2PY5 - chains D and A of the 4 polymer chains in the assembly; structure by X-ray diffraction, 1.60 A resolution.

== Chain D ==
Molecule: 7-nt DNA strand
Sequence (7 nucleotides; each row starts with the number of its first residue):
     1 GGACTTT
Unresolved in the structure: 7

== Chain A ==
Name: DNA polymerase
Organism: Bacillus phage phi29
Notes: EC 2.7.7.7
UniProt: P03680 (DPOL_BPPH2); residues 1-575 here = UniProt positions 1-575
Sequence (575 residues; row label = number of the first residue in the row):
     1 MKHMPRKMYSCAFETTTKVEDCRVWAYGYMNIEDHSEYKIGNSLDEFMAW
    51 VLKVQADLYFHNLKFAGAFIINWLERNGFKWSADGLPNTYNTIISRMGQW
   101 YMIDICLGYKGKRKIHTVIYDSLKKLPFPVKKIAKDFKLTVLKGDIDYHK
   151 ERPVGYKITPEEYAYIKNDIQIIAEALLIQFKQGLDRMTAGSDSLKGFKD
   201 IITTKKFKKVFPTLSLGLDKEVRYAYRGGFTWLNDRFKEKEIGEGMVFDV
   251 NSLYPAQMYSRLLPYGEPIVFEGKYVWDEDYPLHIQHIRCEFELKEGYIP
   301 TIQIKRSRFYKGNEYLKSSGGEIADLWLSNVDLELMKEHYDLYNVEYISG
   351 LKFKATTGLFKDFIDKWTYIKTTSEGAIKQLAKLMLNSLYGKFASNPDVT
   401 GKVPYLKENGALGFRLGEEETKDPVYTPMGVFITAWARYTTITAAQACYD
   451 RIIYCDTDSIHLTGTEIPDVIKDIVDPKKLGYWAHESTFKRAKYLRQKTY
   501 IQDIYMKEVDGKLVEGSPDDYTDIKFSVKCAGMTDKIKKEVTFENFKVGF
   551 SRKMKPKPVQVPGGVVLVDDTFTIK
Unresolved in the structure: 1-4, 305-311
Sequence notes: engineered mutation Ala12 (Asp in P03680), Ala66 (Asp in P03680)
Swiss-Prot annotation at these positions:
  - region: Ser192 to Gly229 (Involved in DNA-binding, coordination between DNA synthesis and degradation and TP interaction), Asp398 to Glu420 (TPR2), Gly563 to Lys575 (Involved in DNA-binding and TP interaction)
  - motif: Tyr454 to Asp458 (YCDTD)
  - binding site (Mg(2+)): Asp145, Asp169, Asp249, Val250, Asp456, Asp458
  - binding site (5-methyl-UTP): Tyr254, Lys371, Lys383, Asp458
  - site: Glu14 (Essential for 3'-5' exonucleolysis), Thr15 (Involved in proofreading function by stabilization of the frayed primer-terminus at the 3'-5' exonuclease active site), Tyr59 (Interaction with the primer terminal protein), His61 (Interaction with the primer terminal protein), Asn62 (Involved in proofreading function by stabilization of the frayed primer-terminus at the 3'-5' exonuclease active site), Phe65 (Binds ssDNA), Phe69 (Interaction with the primer terminal protein), Ile93 (Involved in binding template-primer structures), Ser122 (Binds ssDNA), Leu123 (Binds ssDNA), Tyr148 (Involved in the stabilization of the frayed 3' terminus at the exonuclease active site), Ser252 (Probably involved in binding template-primer structures), Tyr254 (Probably involved in nucleotide binding selection), Thr356 (Binds ssDNA), Ile364 (Involved in the binding of DNA and dNTP), Lys366 (Stabilization of the incoming nucleotide), Lys371 (Interacts with the phosphate groups of the incoming nucleotide), Lys379 (Stabilization of the incoming nucleotide), Lys383 (Probably involved in nucleotide binding selection), Leu384 (Probably involved in positioning the templating nucleotide at the polymerization active site and in controlling nucleotide insertion fidelity) and 9 more in UniProt
  - natural variant: Ala176 (A176R: In mutant TS2(24)), Ala355 (A355V: In mutant TS2(24))
  - mutagenesis: Glu14 (E14A: Strong loss of 3'-5' exonucleolysis), Thr15 (T15I: 95% loss of ssDNA-binding. Decreased in fidelity of DNA replication), Tyr59 (Y59F: Almost no effect on replication activity. About 20% loss of TP-DNA initiation, 20% loss of TP-DNA replication and 10% loss of TP-DNA amplification. Complete loss of interaction with TP ...), His61 (H61L: 5 fold decrease in replication activity. About 85% loss of TP-DNA initiation, 80% loss of TP-DNA replication and complete loss of TP-DNA amplification. Complete loss of interaction with TP ...), Asn62 (N62D/H: 88% loss of ssDNA-binding. Decreased in fidelity of DNA replication), Phe65 (F65S: Loss of capacity to interact with a DNA primer/template structure), Phe69 (F69S: 2 fold decrease in replication activity. About 50% loss of TP-DNA initiation, 40% loss of TP-DNA replication and 60% loss of TP-DNA amplification. Complete loss of interaction with TP ...), Ser122 (S122T: Loss of capacity to interact with a DNA primer/template structure), Leu123 (L123N: Loss of capacity to interact with a DNA primer/template structure), Phe128 (F128A: Slight loss of interaction with TP; F128Y: Almost complete loss of interaction with TP), Lys143 (K143I/R: Strong loss of 3'-5' exonuclease, proofreading and strand-displacement activities), Tyr148 (Y148A: Reduced capacity to stabilize the binding of the primer terminus at the 3'-5' exonuclease active site), 43 further mutagenesis entries in UniProt
From the paper describing this entry:
  - conformationally variable residues (loop rearrangement, order/disorder transition): Thr140 to Asp145, Tyr165, Lys305 to Lys311

== Interface between chain D and chain A ==
Contacting residue pairs (26):
  DG2(D) - Asn91(A)  base contact
  DG2(D) - Ile93(A)  base contact
  DG2(D) - Met102(A)  hydrogen bond to the base
  DG2(D) - Tyr120(A)  hydrogen bond to the base
  DG2(D) - Met188(A)  base contact
  DG2(D) - Lys422(A)  salt bridge to the phosphate
  DA3(D) - Ile93(A)  base contact
  DA3(D) - Tyr101(A)  phosphate contact
  DA3(D) - Met188(A)  sugar contact
  DA3(D) - Thr189(A)  phosphate contact
  DA3(D) - Ser192(A)  hydrogen bond to the phosphate
  DA3(D) - Val399(A)  base contact
  DA3(D) - Lys422(A)  hydrogen bond to the base
  DC4(D) - Thr189(A)  hydrogen bond to the phosphate
  DC4(D) - Ser192(A)  phosphate contact
  DC4(D) - Gly391(A)  sugar contact
  DC4(D) - Lys392(A)  salt bridge to the phosphate
  DC4(D) - Ser395(A)  phosphate contact
  DT5(D) - Gln99(A)  base contact
  DT5(D) - Ala394(A)  sugar contact
  DT5(D) - Ser395(A)  phosphate contact
  DT5(D) - Asn396(A)  hydrogen bond to the phosphate
  DT6(D) - Met97(A)  base contact
  DT6(D) - Gln99(A)  base contact
  DT6(D) - Arg223(A)  salt bridge to the phosphate
  DT6(D) - Asn396(A)  phosphate contact
Interface residues without a listed pair, chain D (6 interface residues in all): DG1
Interface residues without a listed pair, chain A (21 interface residues in all): Arg187, Tyr226, Glu420

== In short ==
6 residues of chain D and 21 residues of chain A are in contact, with 6 hydrogen bonds and 3 salt bridges.
Polar contacts include DG2(D)-Met102(A), DG2(D)-Tyr120(A) and DA3(D)-Lys422(A). From UniProt: 6 Mg2+-binding
residues, 4 residues binding 5-methyl-UTP and 55 mutagenesis sites on chain A. From the paper: conformational
variability at Thr140(A), Tyr165(A) and Lys305(A).
Chain D is a 7-nt DNA strand and chain A is DNA polymerase (Bacillus phage phi29); the structure, Phi29 DNA
polymerase complexed with single-stranded DNA, was determined by X-ray diffraction, deposited together with
2PYJ, 2PYL and 2PZS.
